Entry 1N32 (X-ray diffraction, 3.00 A resolution); this record covers chains A and Q of the 23 polymer chains in the assembly.

== Chain A ==
Molecule: 16S ribosomal RNA
Organism: Thermus thermophilus
Sequence (1522 nucleotides; numbered 0 to 1544 plus 19 insertion-coded residues; 42 numbers in that range are skipped by the numbering (no residue carries them; nothing is unmodelled there); the number before each row is that of its first residue; a row labelled like 190A-190L holds insertion residues (190A, then the next letters in order); numbering starts at 0):
     0 UUUGUUGGAG AGUUUGAUCC UGGCUCAGGG UGAACGCUGG CGGCGUGCCU AAGACAUGCA
    60 AGUCGUGCGG G
    73 CCGCGGGGUU UU
    88 ACUCCG
    95 UGGUC
   101 AGCGGCGGAC GGGUGAGUAA CGCGUGGGU
  129A G
   130 ACCUACCCGG AAGAGGGGGA CAACCCGGGG AAACUCGGGC UAAUCCCCCA UGUGGACCCG
   190 C
190A-190L CCCUUGGGGUGU
   191 GUCCAAAGGG CUUU
   216 GCCCGCUUCC GGAUGGGCCC GCGUCCCAUC AGCUAGUUGG UGGGGUAAUG GCCCACCAAG
   276 GCGACGACGG GUAGCCGGUC UGAGAGGAUG GCCGGCCACA GGGGCACUGA GACACGGGCC
   336 CCACUCCUAC GGGAGGCAGC AGUUAGGAAU CUUCCGCAAU GGGCGCAAGC CUGACGGAGC
   396 GACGCCGCUU GGAGGAAGAA GCCCUUCGGG GUGUAAACUC CUGAA
   442 CCCGGGACGA AACCCCCGAC GA
   474 GGGGACUGAC GGUACCGGG
   494 GUAAUAGCGC CGGCCAACUC CGUGCCAGCA GCCGCGGUAA UACGGAGGGC GCGAGCGUUA
   554 CCCGGAUUCA CUGGGCGUAA AGGGCGUGUA GGCGGCCUGG GGCGUCCCAU GUGAAAGACC
   614 ACGGCUCAAC CGUGGGGGAG CGUGGGAUAC GCUCAGGCUA GACGGUGGGA GAGGGUGGUG
   674 GAAUUCCCGG AGUAGCGGUG AAAUGCGCAG AUACCGGGAG GAACGCCGAU GGCGAAGGCA
   734 GCCACCUGGU CCACCCGUGA CGCUGAGGCG CGAAAGCGUG GGGAGCAAAC CGGAUUAGAU
   794 ACCCGGGUAG UCCACGCCCU AAACGAUGCG CGCUAGGUCU CUGGGUCU
   848 CCUGGGGGCC GAAGCUAACG CGUUAAGCGC GCCGCCUGGG GAGUACGGCC GCAAGGCUGA
   908 AACUCAAAGG AAUUGACGGG GGCCCGCACA AGCGGUGGAG CAUGUGGUUU AAUUCGAAGC
   968 AACGCGAAGA ACCUUACCAG GCCUUGACAU GCUAGG
 1003A G
  1004 AACCCGGGUG AAAGCCUGGG GUGCCCC
1030A-1030D GCGA
  1031 GGGGAGCCCU AGCACAGGUG CUGCAUGGCC GUCGUCAGCU CGUGCCGUGA GGUGUUGGGU
  1091 UAAGUCCCGC AACGAGCGCA ACCCCCGCCG UUAGUUGCCA GCGGUUCGGC CGGGCACUCU
  1151 AACGGGACUG CCCGCGAAA
  1171 GCGGGAGGAA GGAGGGGACG ACGUCUGGUC AGCAUGGCCC UUACGGCCUG GGCGACACAC
  1231 GUGCUACAAU GCCCACUACA AAGCGAUGCC ACCCGGCAAC GGGGAGCUAA UCGCAAAAAG
  1291 GUGGGCCCAG UUCGGAUUGG GGUCUGCAAC CCGACCCCAU GAAGCCGGAA UCGCUAGUAA
  1351 UCGCGGAUCA G
 1361A C
  1362 CAUGCCGCGG UGAAUACGUU CCCGGGCCUU GUACACACCG CCCGUCACGC CAUGGGAGCG
  1422 GGCUCUACCC GAAGUCGCCG GG
  1446 AGCCUACGGG
  1459 CAGGCGCCGA GGGUAGGGCC CGUGACUGGG GCGAAGUCGU AACAAGGUAG CUGUACCGGA
  1519 AGGUGCGGCU GGAUCACCUC CUUUCU
Not modelled in the structure: 0-4, 1535-1538
Bound ions: Mg2+ site 1: U12, G22; Mg2+ site 2: G15, U920; Mg2+ site 3 near G21 (its only coordinating residue here); Mg2+ site 4: G46, G394; Mg2+ site 5: C48, G115; Mg2+ site 6 near G52 (its only coordinating residue here); Mg2+ site 7 near A53 (its only coordinating residue here); Mg2+ site 8: A59, U387; Mg2+ site 9: G61, U62, G105; Mg2+ site 10: G70, U98; Mg2+ site 11: G107, G324, G326; Mg2+ site 12: A109, G331; 88 more Mg2+ sites not listed
Residues lining bound ligands: paromomycin (PAR): C1404, G1405, U1406, C1407, A1408, C1409, C1490, G1491, A1492, A1493, G1494, U1495, C1496
Reported in the primary citation:
  - contacts within the chain: G530-A1492
  - conformationally variable residues (side-chain flip): G530, A1492, A1493

== Chain Q ==
Name: 30S ribosomal protein S17
Organism: Thermus thermophilus
UniProt: P24321 (RS17_THETH); residues 2-105 here correspond to UniProt positions 1-104 (UniProt number = residue number - 1)
Chain sequence (104 residues; row label = number of the first residue in the row):
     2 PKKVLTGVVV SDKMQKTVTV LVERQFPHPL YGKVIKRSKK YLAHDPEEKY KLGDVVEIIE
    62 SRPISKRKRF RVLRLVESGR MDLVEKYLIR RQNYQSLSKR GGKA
Differences from the reference sequence: conflict Lys50 (Arg49 in P24321), Leu53 (Val52 in P24321), Ser62 (Ala61 in P24321), Ser79 (Glu78 in P24321), Met82 (Leu81 in P24321), Ile90 (Val89 in P24321), Gln96 (Ala95 in P24321)

== Interface between chain A and chain Q ==
Contacting residue pairs (93; chain A residue first):
  G127(A) with Pro2(Q), hydrogen bond to the sugar; Glu61(Q), hydrogen bond to the base
  G128(A) with Pro2(Q), sugar contact; Lys3(Q), hydrogen bond to the sugar; Glu61(Q), sugar contact
  U129(A) with Lys3(Q), salt bridge to the phosphate
  A130(A) with Arg63(Q), salt bridge to the phosphate; Pro64(Q), base contact
  U190E(A) with Lys3(Q), base contact; Ser62(Q), base contact; Arg63(Q), hydrogen bond to the sugar; Arg72(Q), hydrogen bond to the base
  G190F(A) with Arg63(Q), base contact
  C234(A) with Pro64(Q), sugar contact; Arg70(Q), hydrogen bond to the phosphate
  C235(A) with Glu61(Q), sugar contact; Arg70(Q), salt bridge to the phosphate
  G236(A) with Lys40(Q), salt bridge to the phosphate; Tyr42(Q), hydrogen bond to the phosphate
  C237(A) with Arg25(Q), salt bridge to the phosphate; Lys40(Q), salt bridge to the phosphate; Tyr42(Q), phosphate contact
  G238(A) with Arg25(Q), salt bridge to the phosphate
  A246(A) with Leu98(Q), sugar contact; Ser99(Q), sugar contact
  G247(A) with Ser99(Q), phosphate contact; Lys100(Q), salt bridge to the phosphate
  U253(A) with Met15(Q), hydrogen bond to the sugar; Lys67(Q), salt bridge to the phosphate; Arg68(Q), phosphate contact
  G254(A) with Met15(Q), sugar contact; Gln16(Q), hydrogen bond to the sugar; Thr18(Q), hydrogen bond to the phosphate; Ser66(Q), hydrogen bond to the phosphate; Lys67(Q), phosphate contact; Arg68(Q), phosphate contact; Lys69(Q), hydrogen bond to the phosphate
  G255(A) with Gln16(Q), hydrogen bond to the sugar; Lys17(Q), hydrogen bond to the phosphate; Ile65(Q), phosphate contact; Ser66(Q), phosphate contact; Lys69(Q), salt bridge to the phosphate
  U256(A) with Lys17(Q), salt bridge to the phosphate
  U264(A) with Arg63(Q), sugar contact; Pro64(Q), hydrogen bond to the sugar
  G265(A) with Pro64(Q), sugar contact; Ile65(Q), phosphate contact; Ser66(Q), sugar contact; Lys67(Q), hydrogen bond to the sugar
  G266(A) with Lys67(Q), phosphate contact
  C267(A) with Lys67(Q), salt bridge to the phosphate
  A273(A) with Gln16(Q), sugar contact
  G275(A) with Lys14(Q), sugar contact; Met15(Q), sugar contact
  G276(A) with Ser12(Q), hydrogen bond to the phosphate; Met15(Q), sugar contact; Thr20(Q), phosphate contact; Leu43(Q), phosphate contact; Arg68(Q), hydrogen bond to the phosphate
  C277(A) with Lys41(Q), salt bridge to the phosphate; Leu43(Q), phosphate contact; Arg68(Q), salt bridge to the phosphate
  G278(A) with Lys41(Q), salt bridge to the phosphate; Tyr95(Q), base contact
  A279(A) with Arg91(Q), salt bridge to the phosphate; Tyr95(Q), hydrogen bond to the phosphate; Leu98(Q), base contact
  C280(A) with Arg38(Q), base contact; Ser39(Q), hydrogen bond to the base; Arg91(Q), hydrogen bond to the base
  C564(A) with Leu31(Q), base contact; Tyr32(Q), sugar contact
  G581(A) with Ala105(Q), sugar contact
  U582(A) with Asn94(Q), hydrogen bond to the sugar; Ala105(Q), sugar contact
  A583(A) with Asn94(Q), hydrogen bond to the sugar
  G585(A) with Lys34(Q), hydrogen bond to the phosphate
  C586(A) with Lys34(Q), salt bridge to the phosphate
  G635(A) with Pro2(Q), sugar contact
  U636(A) with Pro2(Q), phosphate contact
  A759(A) with Asn94(Q), base contact
  G760(A) with Asn94(Q), base contact; Leu98(Q), sugar contact; Lys104(Q), base contact; Ala105(Q), base contact
  G761(A) with Arg101(Q), phosphate contact; Gly102(Q), sugar contact; Gly103(Q), sugar contact; Ala105(Q), base contact
  C879(A) with Lys34(Q), salt bridge to the phosphate
  C896(A) with Lys100(Q), salt bridge to the phosphate; Arg101(Q), phosphate contact
  C897(A) with Arg101(Q), salt bridge to the phosphate
Also at the interface, not in a pair above, chain A (48 interface residues in all): U252, G584, G597, U598, C647, G895
Also at the interface, not in a pair above, chain Q (51 interface residues in all): Lys4, Pro28, Val35, Lys37, His45, Phe71, Arg81, Lys87, Ile90, Arg92

== In short ==
48 residues of chain A and 51 residues of chain Q are in contact, with 24 hydrogen bonds and 20 salt bridges.
Among the polar pairs are G127(A)-Glu61(Q), U190E(A)-Arg72(Q) and C280(A)-Ser39(Q). Chain A binds paromomycin.
From the paper: conformational variability at G530(A), A1492(A) and A1493(A); contacts within the chain
involving G530(A) and A1492(A).
Here chain A is 16S ribosomal RNA and chain Q is 30S ribosomal protein S17, both from Thermus thermophilus.
Entry 1N32 (Structure of the Thermus thermophilus 30S ribosomal subunit bound to codon and near-cognate
transfer RNA anticodon ...) was determined by X-ray diffraction together with 1N33, 1N34 and 1N36 from the
same study.
